3AHA - chains A and F of the 6 polymer chains in the assembly; structure by X-ray diffraction, 1.70 A resolution.

# Chain A
Name: Transmembrane protein gp41
Source organism: Human immunodeficiency virus 1
Notes: fragment: gp41 fragment N36
Reference sequence: Q72502 (Q72502_9HIV1); residues 35-69 here correspond to UniProt positions 544-578 (UniProt number = residue number + 509)
Chain sequence (38 residues; each row starts with the number of its first residue):
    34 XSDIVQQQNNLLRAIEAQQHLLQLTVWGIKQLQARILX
Construct notes: acetylation (34); amidation (71)
Modified residues: ACE (acetyl group) at position 34; NH2 (amino group) at position 71

# Chain F
Name: Transmembrane protein gp41
Source organism: Human immunodeficiency virus 1
Notes: fragment: gp41 fragment C34
Reference sequence: Q70626 (ENV_HV1LW); residues 117-149 here correspond to UniProt positions 628-660 (UniProt number = residue number + 511)
Chain sequence (36 residues; numbered 116 to 151; the number before each row is that of its first residue):
   116 XWMEWDREINKYTSLIHSLIEQSQNQQEKNEQELLX
Construct notes: acetylation (116); engineered mutation K126 (Asn637 in Q70626), Q137 (Glu648 in Q70626); amidation (151)
Modified residues: ACE (acetyl group) at position 116; NH2 (amino group) at position 151

# Interface between chain A and chain F
Residue-residue contacts (20):
  ACE_34(A) - L149(F)
  S35(A) - L149(F)
  V38(A) - Q142(F)  hydrogen bond (backbone-side chain)
  V38(A) - E146(F)
  V38(A) - L149(F)  hydrophobic
  Q41(A) - Q142(F)
  Q41(A) - N145(F)
  N42(A) - Q142(F)
  N42(A) - E146(F)  hydrogen bond
  L45(A) - S138(F)
  L45(A) - Q139(F)
  E49(A) - I135(F)
  E49(A) - Q139(F)
  Q52(A) - I131(F)
  Q52(A) - I135(F)
  Q56(A) - T128(F)  hydrogen bond
  V59(A) - I124(F)  hydrophobic
  I62(A) - W120(F)  hydrophobic
  K63(A) - W120(F)
  Q66(A) - W117(F)
Also at the interface, not in a pair above, chain A (15 interface residues in all): I48, L70
Also at the interface, not in a pair above, chain F (13 interface residues in all): D121

# Overview
Chain A and chain F form an interface of 15 and 13 residues respectively; the contacts include 3 hydrogen
bonds. Among the polar pairs are V38(A)-Q142(F), N42(A)-E146(F) and Q56(A)-T128(F).
Here chain A is Transmembrane protein gp41 and chain F is Transmembrane protein gp41, both from Human
immunodeficiency virus 1. Entry 3AHA (Crystal structure of the complex between gp41 fragments N36 and C34
mutant N126K/E137Q) was determined by X-ray diffraction.
